PDB entry 4HW4 | X-ray diffraction, 1.53 A resolution | chains A and C

# Chain A
Name: Induced myeloid leukemia cell differentiation protein Mcl-1
Source organism: Homo sapiens
UniProt: Q07820 (MCL1_HUMAN); numbering as in UniProt (aligned over 172-327)
Sequence (157 residues; numbered 171 to 327; the number before each row is that of its first residue):
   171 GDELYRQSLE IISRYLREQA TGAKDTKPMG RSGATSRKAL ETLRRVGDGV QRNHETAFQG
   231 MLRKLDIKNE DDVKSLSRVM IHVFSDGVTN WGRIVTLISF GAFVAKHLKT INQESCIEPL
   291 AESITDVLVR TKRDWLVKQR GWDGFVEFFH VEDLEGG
Not modelled in the structure: 325-327
Sequence notes: expression tag (171)
Curated features (UniProtKB/Swiss-Prot):
  - motif: Ala-209 to Asn-223 (BH3), His-252 to Ala-272 (BH1), Asp-304 to Phe-319 (BH2)
  - cross-link (Glycyl lysine isopeptide (Lys-Gly)): Lys-194 (interchain with G-Cter in ubiquitin), Lys-197 (interchain with G-Cter in ubiquitin)
  - mutagenesis: Lys-194 (K194R: Reduced ubiquitination), Lys-197 (K197R: Reduced ubiquitination), Lys-208 (K208R: No effect on ubiquitination), Lys-234 (K234R: No effect on ubiquitination)

# Chain C
Name: Mcl-1 BH3 peptide
Sequence (18 residues; numbered 0 to 17; the number before each row is that of its first residue; numbering starts at 0):
     0 XALETLRRVG DGVQRNHX
Modified / non-standard residues: ACE (acetyl group) at position 0; NH2 (amino group) at position 17

# Interface between chain A and chain C
Pairs across the interface (33; chain A residue first):
  Val-220(A) / Val-12(C)  hydrophobic
  His-224(A) / Val-8(C)
  Ala-227(A) / Thr-4(C)
  Ala-227(A) / Arg-7(C)
  Met-231(A) / Ala-1(C)
  Met-231(A) / Thr-4(C)
  Met-231(A) / Leu-5(C)  hydrophobic
  Val-249(A) / Leu-2(C)
  Val-249(A) / Leu-5(C)  hydrophobic
  His-252(A) / Leu-2(C)
  His-252(A) / Arg-6(C)  hydrogen bond (backbone-side chain)
  Val-253(A) / Leu-2(C)
  Val-253(A) / Leu-5(C)  hydrophobic
  Val-253(A) / Arg-6(C)  hydrogen bond (backbone-side chain)
  Asp-256(A) / Arg-6(C)  salt bridge
  Asn-260(A) / Asp-10(C)  hydrogen bond
  Asn-260(A) / Gln-13(C)
  Trp-261(A) / Gln-13(C)  hydrogen bond (backbone-side chain)
  Gly-262(A) / Gly-9(C)
  Gly-262(A) / Val-12(C)
  Gly-262(A) / Gln-13(C)  hydrogen bond (backbone-side chain)
  Arg-263(A) / Arg-6(C)
  Arg-263(A) / Gly-9(C)
  Arg-263(A) / Asp-10(C)  salt bridge
  Val-265(A) / Val-12(C)  hydrophobic
  Thr-266(A) / Leu-5(C)
  Thr-266(A) / Val-8(C)
  Thr-266(A) / Gly-9(C)
  Thr-266(A) / Val-12(C)
  Phe-318(A) / Gln-13(C)
  Phe-318(A) / His-16(C)
  Phe-319(A) / Val-12(C)  hydrophobic
  Phe-319(A) / His-16(C)
Interface residues without a listed pair, chain A (23 interface residues in all): Val-216, Lys-234, Leu-235, Ser-255, Val-258, Leu-267, Phe-270
Interface residues without a listed pair, chain C (14 interface residues in all): ACE_0, NH2_17

# Summary
Chain A and chain C form an interface of 23 and 14 residues respectively, with 5 hydrogen bonds and 2 salt
bridges. Polar contacts include Asp-256(A)/Arg-6(C), Arg-263(A)/Asp-10(C) and His-252(A)/Arg-6(C). UniProt
lists 4 mutagenesis sites on chain A.
Here chain A is Induced myeloid leukemia cell differentiation protein Mcl-1 (Homo sapiens) and chain C is
Mcl-1 BH3 peptide. Entry 4HW4 (Discovery of potent Mcl-1 inhibitors using fragment-based methods and
structure-based design) was determined by X-ray diffraction (same publication as 4HW2 and 4HW3).
